PDB entry 4C2R | X-ray diffraction, 2.30 A resolution | chain A

Chain A:
Molecule: Angiotensin-converting enzyme
Source organism: Homo sapiens
Notes: EC 3.2.1.-, 3.4.15.1; fragment: extracellular domain, residues 68-656
Reference sequence: P12821 (ACE_HUMAN); residues 37-625 here correspond to UniProt positions 68-656 (UniProt number = residue number + 31)
Chain sequence (589 residues; numbered 37 to 625; the number before each row is that of its first residue):
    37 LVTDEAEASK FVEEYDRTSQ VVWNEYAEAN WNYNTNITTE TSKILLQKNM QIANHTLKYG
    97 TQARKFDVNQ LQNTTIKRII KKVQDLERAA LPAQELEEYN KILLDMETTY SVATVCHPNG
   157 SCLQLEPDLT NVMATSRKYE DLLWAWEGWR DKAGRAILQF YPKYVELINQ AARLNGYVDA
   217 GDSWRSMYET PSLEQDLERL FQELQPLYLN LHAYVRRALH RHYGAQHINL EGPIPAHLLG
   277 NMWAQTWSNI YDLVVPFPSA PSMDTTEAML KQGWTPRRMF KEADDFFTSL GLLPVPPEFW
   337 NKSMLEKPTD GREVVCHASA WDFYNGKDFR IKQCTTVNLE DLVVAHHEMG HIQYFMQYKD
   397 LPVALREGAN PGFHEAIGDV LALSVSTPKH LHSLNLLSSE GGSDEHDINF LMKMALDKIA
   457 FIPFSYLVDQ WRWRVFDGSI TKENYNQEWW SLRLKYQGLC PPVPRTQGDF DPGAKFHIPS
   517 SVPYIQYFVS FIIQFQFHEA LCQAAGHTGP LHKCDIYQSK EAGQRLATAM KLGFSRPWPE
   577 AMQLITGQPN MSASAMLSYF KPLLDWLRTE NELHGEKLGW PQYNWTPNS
Disordered / not traced: 37-39, 435, 625
Sequence notes: engineered mutation Gln-522 (Arg553 in P12821)
Disulfide bonds: Cys-152/Cys-158, Cys-352/Cys-370, Cys-538/Cys-550
Covalently attached groups: N-acetylglucosamine (NAG) linked to Asn-109
Metal / ion sites: Zn2+: His-383, His-387, Glu-411 (together with sulfate ion)
From the paper describing this entry:
  - contacts within the chain: Pro-519/Gln-522 (backbone contact), Tyr-520/Gln-522 (backbone contact), Ile-521/Gln-522 (backbone contact), Gln-522/Tyr-523 (cation-pi contact)
  - conformationally variable residues: Tyr-224
  - binding site for sulfate ion: Tyr-523
  - mutagenesis - R522Q: decreased binding to chloride
  - mutagenesis - R522Q (9-fold): decreased binding to HHL
  - mutagenesis - R522Q: decreased catalytic activity
  - mutagenesis - R522Q: increased catalytic activity on AngI
  - mutagenesis - R522Q: increased catalytic activity on 0 mm NaCl
  - mutagenesis - R186H: unchanged binding to chloride
  - mutagenesis - R186H: decreased catalytic activity on AngI
  - mutagenesis - R186H (3-fold): decreased binding to lisinopril
  - catalytic residues: Tyr-523 (citing earlier work)

Summary:
N-acetylglucosamine is covalently linked to Asn-109. His-383, His-387 and Glu-411 form the Zn2+ site. From the
paper: the catalytic residue Tyr-523; R522Q reduces binding to chloride.
Chain A is Angiotensin-converting enzyme (Homo sapiens); the structure, Crystal structure of human testis
angiotensin-I converting enzyme mutant R522Q, was determined by X-ray diffraction, deposited together with
4C2N, 4C2O, 4C2P and 4C2Q.
